Entry 2OZY (X-ray diffraction, 1.74 A resolution); this record covers chain A.

# Chain A
Protein: Cytochrome c-type protein nrfB
Organism: Escherichia coli
UniProtKB: P0ABL1 (NRFB_ECOLI); residues 1-163 here correspond to UniProt positions 26-188 (UniProt number = residue number + 25)
Amino-acid sequence (163 residues; row label = number of the first residue in the row):
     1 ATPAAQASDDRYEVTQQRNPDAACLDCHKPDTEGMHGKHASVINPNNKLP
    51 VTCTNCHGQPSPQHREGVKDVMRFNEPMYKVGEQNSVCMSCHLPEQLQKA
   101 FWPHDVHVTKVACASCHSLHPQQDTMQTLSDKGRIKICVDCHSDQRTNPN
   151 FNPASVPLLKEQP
Disordered / not traced: 1-18, 161-163
Covalently attached groups: heme c (HEC) linked to Cys24, Cys27, Cys53, Cys56, Cys88, Cys91, Cys113, Cys116, Cys138, Cys141
Ion coordination: heme c Fe (5 sites), coordinated by His28, His39, His57, His64, His92, His104, His107, His117, His120, His142
Ligand contacts:
  - heme c (HEC), molecule 1: Asp21, Leu25, His28, Glu33, Gly34, Met35, His39, Val51, Thr52, His57, Phe74, Ala114, His117, Ser118, Leu119, His120, Pro121
  - heme c (HEC), molecule 2: Ala23, His28, Thr54, His57, Gly58, Pro60, His64, Arg65, Gly67, Val71, Met72, Arg73, Glu76
  - heme c (HEC), molecule 3: Lys38, His39, Val42, Ile43, Asn44, Pro45, Val51, Asn55, Phe74, Val87, Ser90, His92, His117, Leu119, Asp124, Gln127
  - heme c (HEC), molecule 4: Asn85, Met89, His92, Leu97, Ala100, Phe101, His104, His107, Val108, Val111, Ala112, Ser115, His117, Met126, Gln127, Leu129, Arg134, Ile137
  - heme c (HEC), molecule 5: Phe101, Pro103, Val106, His107, Lys110, Val111, Ser115, Arg134, Ile137, His142, Gln145, Phe151, Pro153, Val156, Leu159
What the authors report for this chain:
  - heme c coordination: His28, His39, His57, His64, His92, His104, His107, His117, His120, His142
  - conformationally variable residues (loop rearrangement): Asp21 to Pro30, Val106 to Ala112

# In short
Covalently linked heme c: at Cys24, Cys53, Cys88, Cys113 and Cys138. His28 and His64 coordinate a heme c Fe
ion. From the paper: heme c coordination by His28, His39 and His57 among others; conformational variability at
Asp21 and Val106.
Chain A is Cytochrome c-type protein nrfB (Escherichia coli); the structure, Crystal structure of E.coli nrfB,
was determined by X-ray diffraction (same publication as 2P0B).
